PDB entry 9EMJ | X-ray diffraction, 1.79 A resolution | chains A and B

[Chain A]
Molecule: 2'-O-methyltransferase nsp16
Source organism: Severe acute respiratory syndrome coronavirus 2
Notes: EC 2.1.1.57
UniProt: P0DTD1 (R1AB_SARS2); numbering as in UniProt (aligned over 6799-7096)
Amino-acid sequence (303 residues; each row starts with the number of its first residue):
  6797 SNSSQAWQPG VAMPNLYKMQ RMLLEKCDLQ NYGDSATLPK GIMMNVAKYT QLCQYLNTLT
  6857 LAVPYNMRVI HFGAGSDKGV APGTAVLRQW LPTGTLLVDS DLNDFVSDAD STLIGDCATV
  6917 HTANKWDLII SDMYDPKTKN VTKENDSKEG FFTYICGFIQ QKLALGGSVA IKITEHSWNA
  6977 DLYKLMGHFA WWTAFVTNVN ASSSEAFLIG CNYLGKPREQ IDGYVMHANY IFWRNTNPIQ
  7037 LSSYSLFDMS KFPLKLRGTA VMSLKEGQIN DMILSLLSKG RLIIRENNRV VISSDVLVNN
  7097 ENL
Not modelled in the structure: 6797-6799
Construct notes: expression tag (6797-6798, 7097-7099)
Swiss-Prot annotation at these positions:
  - active site: Lys-6844, Asp-6928, Lys-6968, Glu-7001
  - mutagenesis: Asp-6928 (D6928A: Complete loss of virus replication in human respiratory cells), Lys-6968 (K6968A: Complete loss of virus replication in human respiratory cells)

[Chain B]
Molecule: Non-structural protein 10
Source organism: Severe acute respiratory syndrome coronavirus 2
UniProt: P0DTD1 (R1AB_SARS2); numbering as in UniProt (aligned over 4254-4392)
Amino-acid sequence (140 residues; each row starts with the number of its first residue):
  4253 GAGNATEVPA NSTVLSFCAF AVDAAKAYKD YLASGGQPIT NCVKMLCTHT GTGQAITVTP
  4313 EANMDQESFG GASCCLYCRC HIDHPNPKGF CDLKGKYVQI PTTCANDPVG FTLKNTVCTV
  4373 CGMWKGYGCS CDQLREPMLQ
Not modelled in the structure: 4253-4269, 4386-4392
Construct notes: expression tag (4253)
Swiss-Prot annotation at these positions:
  - binding site (Zn(2+)): Cys-4327, Cys-4330, His-4336, Cys-4343, Cys-4370, Cys-4373, Cys-4381, Cys-4383
  - site: Gln-4392 (Cleavage)

[Chain A / chain B interface]
Pairs across the interface (45; chain A residue first):
  Lys-6836(A) with Lys-4296(B), hydrogen bond (backbone-side chain)
  Gly-6837(A) with Lys-4296(B)
  Ile-6838(A) with Lys-4296(B); Met-4297(B); Leu-4298(B), hydrophobic
  Met-6839(A) with Asn-4293(B); Cys-4294(B); Val-4295(B), hydrophobic
  Val-6842(A) with Val-4295(B), hydrophobic; Lys-4296(B)
  Thr-6846(A) with Leu-4298(B)
  Lys-6874(A) with Asn-4293(B)
  Val-6876(A) with Asn-4293(B); Val-4295(B), hydrophobic; Ser-4325(B); Arg-4331(B)
  Pro-6878(A) with Val-4295(B), hydrophobic
  Ala-6881(A) with Val-4295(B), hydrophobic; Met-4297(B); Tyr-4349(B), hydrogen bond (backbone-side chain)
  Val-6882(A) with Met-4297(B)
  Arg-6884(A) with Gly-4347(B), hydrogen bond (side chain-backbone); Tyr-4349(B)
  Gln-6885(A) with Met-4297(B); Leu-4298(B), hydrogen bond (side chain-backbone); Thr-4311(B); Pro-4312(B); Tyr-4349(B), hydrogen bond (backbone-side chain)
  Thr-6889(A) with Val-4310(B)
  Val-6902(A) with Cys-4330(B); His-4333(B)
  Ser-6903(A) with Ala-4324(B); Lys-4346(B)
  Asp-6904(A) with Gly-4322(B); Gly-4323(B); Ala-4324(B), hydrogen bond (side chain-backbone); Lys-4346(B); Gly-4347(B), hydrogen bond (side chain-backbone); Lys-4348(B)
  Ala-6905(A) with Lys-4346(B), hydrogen bond (backbone-side chain)
  Leu-7042(A) with Leu-4298(B), hydrophobic
  Met-7045(A) with Leu-4298(B); Cys-4299(B); Thr-4300(B)
  Ser-7046(A) with Thr-4300(B)
Also at the interface, not in a pair above, chain A (25 interface residues in all): Pro-6835, Ala-6843, Asp-6900, Asp-6906
Also at the interface, not in a pair above, chain B (23 interface residues in all): Leu-4345

[Summary]
The interface between chain A and chain B involves 25 residues on one side and 23 on the other, with 8
hydrogen bonds. Among the polar pairs are Lys-6836(A)/Lys-4296(B), Ala-6881(A)/Tyr-4349(B) and
Arg-6884(A)/Gly-4347(B).
Chain A is 2'-O-methyltransferase nsp16 and chain B is Non-structural protein 10, both from Severe acute
respiratory syndrome coronavirus 2; the structure, SARS-CoV-2 methyltransferase nsp10-16 in complex with
Toyocamycin and m7GpppA (Cap0-analog), was determined by X-ray diffraction.
